6I9V - chains E and G of the 4 polymer chains in the assembly; structure by X-ray diffraction, 2.80 A resolution.

[Chain E (and G)]
Name: Putative oxidoreductase
From: Ilumatobacter coccineus YM16-304
Notes: chain G of this document is another copy of the same molecule, construct and numbering; everything in this record applies to it too
UniProt: M5A5Y8 (M5A5Y8_9ACTN); residue numbers follow UniProt; this construct covers 5-262
Amino-acid sequence (258 residues; each row starts with the number of its first residue):
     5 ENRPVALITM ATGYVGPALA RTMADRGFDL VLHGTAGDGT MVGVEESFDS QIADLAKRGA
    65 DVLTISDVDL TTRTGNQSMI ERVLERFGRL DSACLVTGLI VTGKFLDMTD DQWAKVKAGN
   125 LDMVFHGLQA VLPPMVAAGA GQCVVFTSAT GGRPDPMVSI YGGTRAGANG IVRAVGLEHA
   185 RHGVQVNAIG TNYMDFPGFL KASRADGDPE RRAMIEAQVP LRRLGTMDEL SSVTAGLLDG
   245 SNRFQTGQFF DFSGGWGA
Unresolved in the structure: 5
Differences from the reference sequence: engineered mutation Gly123 (Thr in M5A5Y8)
Reported in the primary citation:
  - catalytic residues: Ser152, Tyr165, Arg169
  - mutagenesis - T123G (+7 degC): increased stability
  - mutagenesis - T123G (5-fold): increased catalytic activity

[How chain E and chain G interact]
Pairs across the interface (71; chain E residue first):
  Arg77(E) with Met112(G), hydrogen bond (side chain-backbone); Thr113(G); Asp114(G), salt bridge
  Lys108(E) with Glu182(G)
  Phe109(E) with Phe129(G), hydrophobic; Leu132(G), hydrophobic; Gln133(G), hydrogen bond (backbone-side chain); Leu136(G), hydrophobic; Val179(G), hydrophobic; Glu182(G), hydrogen bond (backbone-side chain)
  Leu110(E) with Gln133(G); His183(G)
  Met112(E) with Arg77(G), hydrogen bond (backbone-side chain); Phe129(G), hydrophobic; Gln133(G), hydrogen bond (backbone-side chain)
  Asp114(E) with Arg77(G), salt bridge; His130(G), salt bridge
  Trp117(E) with Leu125(G); Asp126(G), hydrogen bond; Phe129(G), hydrophobic; Ile175(G), hydrophobic
  Lys121(E) with Asp126(G), salt bridge
  Leu125(E) with Trp117(G); Leu125(G), hydrophobic
  Asp126(E) with Trp117(G), hydrogen bond; Lys121(G), salt bridge
  Phe129(E) with Phe109(G), hydrophobic; Met112(G), hydrophobic; Trp117(G); Ile164(G), hydrophobic
  His130(E) with Asp114(G), salt bridge
  Leu132(E) with Phe109(G), hydrophobic
  Gln133(E) with Phe109(G), hydrogen bond (side chain-backbone); Leu110(G); Met112(G), hydrogen bond (side chain-backbone)
  Arg157(E) with Arg177(G)
  Pro158(E) with Gly174(G); Arg177(G), hydrogen bond (backbone-side chain); Ala178(G), hydrogen bond (backbone-backbone)
  Asp159(E) with Arg177(G), salt bridge; Ala178(G)
  Pro160(E) with Ala178(G); Leu181(G); Glu182(G)
  Met161(E) with Glu182(G), hydrogen bond (backbone-side chain)
  Ser163(E) with Ile175(G); Ala178(G)
  Ile164(E) with Phe129(G), hydrophobic
  Gly167(E) with Gly171(G); Gly174(G); Ile175(G)
  Ala170(E) with Ala170(G)
  Gly171(E) with Gly167(G); Gly171(G)
  Gly174(E) with Pro158(G)
  Ile175(E) with Trp117(G), hydrophobic; Gly167(G)
  Arg177(E) with Arg157(G); Pro158(G), hydrogen bond (side chain-backbone); Asp159(G), salt bridge
  Ala178(E) with Pro158(G), hydrogen bond (backbone-backbone); Asp159(G); Ser163(G)
  Val179(E) with Phe109(G), hydrophobic
  Leu181(E) with Pro160(G), hydrophobic
  Glu182(E) with Lys108(G); Phe109(G), hydrogen bond (side chain-backbone); Pro160(G); Met161(G), hydrogen bond (side chain-backbone); Ser163(G)
  His183(E) with Leu110(G)
Also at the interface, not in a pair above, chain E (35 interface residues in all): Thr113, Leu136, Pro137
Also at the interface, not in a pair above, chain G (37 interface residues in all): Pro137, Val140, Thr168

[Overview]
The interface between chain E and chain G involves 35 residues on one side and 37 on the other, with 16
hydrogen bonds and 8 salt bridges. Polar pairs include Arg77(E)-Asp114(G), Asp114(E)-His130(G) and
Lys121(E)-Asp126(G). The paper reports catalytic residues Ser152(E), Tyr165(E) and Arg169(E); T123G of chain E
increases stability.
Both chains are Putative oxidoreductase (Ilumatobacter coccineus YM16-304). Entry 6I9V (Crystal structure of
the halohydrin dehalogenase HheG T123G mutant) was determined by X-ray diffraction, deposited together with
6I9U and 6I9W.
